PDB entry 3TGT | X-ray diffraction, 1.90 A resolution | chain A

== Chain A ==
Molecule: HIV-1 clade A/E 93TH057 gp120
Organism: Human immunodeficiency virus 1
Amino-acid sequence (353 residues; each row starts with the number of its first residue; note: 96 numbers in that range are skipped by the numbering (no residue carries them; nothing is unmodelled there)):
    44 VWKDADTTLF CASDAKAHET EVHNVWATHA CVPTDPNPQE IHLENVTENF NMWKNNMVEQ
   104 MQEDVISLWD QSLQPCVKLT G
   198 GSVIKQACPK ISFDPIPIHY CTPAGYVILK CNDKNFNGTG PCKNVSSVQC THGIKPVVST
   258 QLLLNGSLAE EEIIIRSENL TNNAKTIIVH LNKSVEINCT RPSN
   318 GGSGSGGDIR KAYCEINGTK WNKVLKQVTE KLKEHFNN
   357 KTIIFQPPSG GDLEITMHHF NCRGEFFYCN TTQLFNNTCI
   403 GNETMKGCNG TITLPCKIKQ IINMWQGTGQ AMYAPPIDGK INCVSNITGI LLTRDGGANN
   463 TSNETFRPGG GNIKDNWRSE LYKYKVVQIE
Not modelled in the structure: 318-323, 403-407
Disulfide bonds: C54-C74, C119-C205, C218-C247, C228-C239, C296-C331, C378-C445, C385-C418, C395-C410
Covalent attachments: N-acetylglucosamine (NAG) linked to N234, N241, N262, N276, N289, N295, N334, N386, N392, N448

== Overview ==
Covalently linked N-acetylglucosamine: at N234, N241, N262, N276, N289 and N295 and 4 more.
Chain A is HIV-1 clade A/E 93TH057 gp120 (Human immunodeficiency virus 1); the structure, Crystal structure of
unliganded HIV-1 clade A/E strain 93TH057 gp120 core, was determined by X-ray diffraction, deposited together
with 3TGQ, 3TGR, 3TGS and 3TIH.
